Entry 6OJ5 (electron microscopy, 5.20 A resolution (low resolution: residue-level contacts below are approximate; hydrogen-bond / salt-bridge calls are withheld)); this record covers chains E and P of the 11 polymer chains in the assembly.

Chain E:
Name: Inner capsid protein VP2
Source organism: Rotavirus A (strain RVA/Monkey/United States/RRV/1975/G3P5B[3])
UniProt: B3F2X3 (B3F2X3_ROTRH); numbering as in UniProt (aligned over 1-887)
Amino-acid sequence (887 residues; row label = number of the first residue in the row):
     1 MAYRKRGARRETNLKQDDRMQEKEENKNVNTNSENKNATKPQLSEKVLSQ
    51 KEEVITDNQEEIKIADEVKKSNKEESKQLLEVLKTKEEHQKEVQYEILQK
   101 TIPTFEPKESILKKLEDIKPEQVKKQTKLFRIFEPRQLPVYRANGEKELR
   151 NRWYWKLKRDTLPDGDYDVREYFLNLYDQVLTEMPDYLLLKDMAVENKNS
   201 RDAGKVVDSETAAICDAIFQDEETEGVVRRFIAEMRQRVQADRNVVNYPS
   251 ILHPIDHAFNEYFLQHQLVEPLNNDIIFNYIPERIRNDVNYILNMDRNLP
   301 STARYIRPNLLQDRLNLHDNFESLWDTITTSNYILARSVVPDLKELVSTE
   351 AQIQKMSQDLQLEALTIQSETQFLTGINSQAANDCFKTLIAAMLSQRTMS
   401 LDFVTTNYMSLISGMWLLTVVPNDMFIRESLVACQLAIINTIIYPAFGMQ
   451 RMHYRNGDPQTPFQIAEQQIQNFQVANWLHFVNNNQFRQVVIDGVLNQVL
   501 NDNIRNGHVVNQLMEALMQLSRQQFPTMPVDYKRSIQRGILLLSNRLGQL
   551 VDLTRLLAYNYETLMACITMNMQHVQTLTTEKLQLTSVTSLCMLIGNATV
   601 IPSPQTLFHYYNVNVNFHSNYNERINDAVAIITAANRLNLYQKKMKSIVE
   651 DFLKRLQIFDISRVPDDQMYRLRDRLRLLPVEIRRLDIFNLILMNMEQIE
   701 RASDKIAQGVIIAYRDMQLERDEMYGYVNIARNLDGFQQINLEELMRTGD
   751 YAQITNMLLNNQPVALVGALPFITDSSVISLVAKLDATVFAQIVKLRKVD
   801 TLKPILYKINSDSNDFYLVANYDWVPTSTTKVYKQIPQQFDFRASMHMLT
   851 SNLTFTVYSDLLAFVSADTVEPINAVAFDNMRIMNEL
Disordered / not traced: 1-92

Chain P:
Name: RNA-directed RNA polymerase
Source organism: Rotavirus A (strain RVA/Monkey/United States/RRV/1975/G3P5B[3])
Notes: EC 2.7.7.48
UniProt: B3F2X2 (B3F2X2_ROTRH); residues 1-1088 here = UniProt positions 1-1088
Amino-acid sequence (1088 residues; each row starts with the number of its first residue):
     1 MGKYNLILSEYLSFIYNSQSAVQIPIYYSSNSELENRCIEFHSKCLENSK
    51 NGLSLKKLFVEYSDVIENATLLSILSYSYDKYNAVERKLVKYAKGKPLEA
   101 DLTVNELDYENNKITSELFPTAEEYTDLLMDPAILTSLSSNLNAVMFWLE
   151 KHENDVAEKLKIYKRRLDLFTIVASTVNKYGVPRHNAKYRYEYEVMKDKP
   201 YYLVTWANSSIEMLMSVFSHEDYLIARELIVLSYSNRSTLAKLVSSPMSI
   251 LVALVDINGTFITNEELELEFSNKYVRAIVPDQTFDELKQMLDNMRKAGL
   301 TDIPKMIQDWLVDCSIEKFPLMAKIYSWSFHVGFRKQKMLDAALDQLKTE
   351 YTEDVDDEMYREYTMLIRDEVVKMLEEPVKHDDHLLQDSELAGLLSMSSA
   401 SNGESRQLKFGRKTIFSTKKNMHVMDDMANGRYTPGIIPPVNVDKPIPLG
   451 RRDVPGRRTRIIFILPYEYFIAQHAVVEKMLIYAKHTREYAEFYSQSNQL
   501 LSYGDVTRFLSNNSMVLYTDVSQWDSSQHNTQPFRKGIIMGLDMLANMTN
   551 DARVIQTLNLYKQTQINLMDSYVQIPDGNVIKKIQYGAVASGEKQTKAAN
   601 SIANLALIKTVLSRISNKYSFATKIIRVDGDDNYAVLQFNTEVTKQMVQD
   651 VSNDVRETYARMNTKVKALVSTVGIEIAKRYIAGGKIFFRAGINLLNNEK
   701 KGQSTQWDQAAVLYSNYIVNRLRGFETDREFILTKIMQMTSVAITGSLRL
   751 FPSERVLTTNSTFKVFDSEDFIIEYGTTDDEVYIQRAFMSLSSQKSGIAD
   801 EIAASSTFKNYVSRLSEQLLFSKNNIVSRGIALTEKAKLNSYAPISLEKR
   851 RAQISALLTMLQKPVTFKSSKITINDILRDIKPFFTVNEAHLPIQYQKFM
   901 PTLPDNVQYIIQCIGSRTYQIEDDGSKSAISRLISKYSVYKPSIEELYKV
   951 ISLHENEIQLYLISLGIPKIDADTYVGSKIYSQDKYRILESYVYNLLSIN
  1001 YGCYQLFDFNSPDLEKLIRIPFKGKIPAVTFILHLYAKLEVINHAIKNGS
  1051 WISLFCNYPKSEMIKLWKKMWNITSLRSPYTNANFFQD
Disordered / not traced: 1, 1088

How chain E and chain P interact:
Residue-residue contacts (80):
  Gln-94(E) with Val-580(P); Ile-581(P)
  Tyr-95(E) with Ile-581(P); Lys-583(P)
  Glu-96(E) with Ile-581(P); Lys-582(P); Lys-583(P)
  Ile-97(E) with Lys-583(P)
  Leu-98(E) with Lys-582(P); Lys-583(P); Ile-584(P); Gln-585(P)
  Gln-99(E) with Gln-585(P)
  Lys-100(E) with Gln-585(P); Tyr-586(P)
  Ile-102(E) with Gln-585(P)
  Pro-103(E) with Tyr-351(P); Glu-353(P); Gln-528(P)
  Phe-105(E) with Tyr-360(P); Arg-361(P); Gln-532(P); Pro-533(P); Lys-536(P)
  Glu-106(E) with Arg-361(P)
  Pro-107(E) with Arg-361(P); Lys-536(P)
  Lys-108(E) with Arg-361(P)
  Glu-109(E) with Met-540(P)
  Leu-112(E) with Asp-543(P); Met-544(P); Asn-547(P)
  Lys-113(E) with Asn-547(P)
  Lys-114(E) with Ala-546(P); Asn-547(P); Thr-549(P)
  Ile-334(E) with Asn-547(P); Met-548(P); Thr-549(P); Asn-550(P)
  Arg-337(E) with Lys-380(P); His-381(P); Asn-550(P)
  Ser-338(E) with Asn-550(P)
  Thr-349(E) with Ile-970(P); Thr-974(P)
  Glu-350(E) with Ile-970(P); Asp-973(P); Thr-974(P)
  Ile-353(E) with Thr-974(P); Ser-978(P)
  Gln-354(E) with Gly-977(P)
  Ser-357(E) with Gly-977(P); Ser-978(P)
  Leu-362(E) with Ser-978(P)
  Glu-363(E) with Gln-983(P)
  Ala-364(E) with Ser-982(P); Gln-983(P); Tyr-986(P)
  Leu-365(E) with Gln-983(P); Tyr-986(P); Lys-1025(P); Pro-1027(P)
  Thr-366(E) with Gln-983(P)
  Ile-367(E) with Gln-983(P)
  Thr-371(E) with Ile-980(P)
  Leu-374(E) with Ser-978(P)
  Asn-378(E) with Lys-936(P)
  Gln-380(E) with Asp-382(P); Asp-383(P); His-384(P)
  Asp-384(E) with His-381(P)
  Thr-388(E) with His-381(P)
  Thr-580(E) with Glu-376(P)
  Glu-581(E) with Lys-380(P)
  Lys-582(E) with Glu-377(P); His-381(P)
  Arg-663(E) with Met-365(P); Arg-368(P); Met-540(P)
Also at the interface, not in a pair above, chain E (47 interface residues in all): Thr-101, Thr-104, Tyr-333, Arg-397, Thr-579, Asp-660
Also at the interface, not in a pair above, chain P (48 interface residues in all): Thr-364, Ile-555, Tyr-572, Gly-587

Overview:
47 residues of chain E and 48 residues of chain P are in contact.
Here chain E is Inner capsid protein VP2 and chain P is RNA-directed RNA polymerase, both from Rotavirus A
(strain RVA/Monkey/United States/RRV/1975/G3P5B[3]). Entry 6OJ5 (In situ structure of rotavirus VP1
RNA-dependent RNA polymerase (TLP_RNA)) was determined by electron microscopy, deposited together with 6OJ3,
6OJ4 and 6OJ6.
